PDB entry 8TO6 | electron microscopy, 2.90 A resolution | chains G and H of the 9 polymer chains in the assembly

# Chain G (and H)
Protein: DNA-directed RNA polymerase subunit alpha
Organism: Escherichia coli (strain K12)
Notes: EC 2.7.7.6; chain H of this document is another copy of the same molecule, construct and numbering; everything in this record applies to it too
Reference sequence: P0A7Z4 (RPOA_ECOLI); residues 1-329 here = UniProt positions 1-329
Chain sequence (329 residues; each row starts with the number of its first residue):
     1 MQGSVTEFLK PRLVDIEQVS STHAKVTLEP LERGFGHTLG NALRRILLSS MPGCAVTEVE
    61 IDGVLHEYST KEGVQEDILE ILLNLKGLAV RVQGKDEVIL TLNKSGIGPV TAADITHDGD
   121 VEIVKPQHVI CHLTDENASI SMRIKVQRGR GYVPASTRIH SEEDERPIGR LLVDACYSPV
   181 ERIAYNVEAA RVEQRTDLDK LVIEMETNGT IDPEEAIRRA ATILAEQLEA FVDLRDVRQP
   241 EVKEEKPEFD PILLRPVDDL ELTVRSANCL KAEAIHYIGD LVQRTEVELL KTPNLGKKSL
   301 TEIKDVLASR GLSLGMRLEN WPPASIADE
Unresolved in the structure: 1-4, 235-329 (chain H: 1-3, 159-168, 235-329)
Swiss-Prot annotation at these positions:
  - region: E162 to E165 (Required for interaction with Crp at class II promoters)
  - modified residue: R265 (ADP-ribosylarginine), K297 (N6-acetyllysine), K298 (N6-acetyllysine)
  - mutagenesis: R45 (R45C: In rpoA112; temperature-sensitive, blocks RNA polymerase assembly), E162 to E165 (5-fold decrease in CRP-class II promoter-dependent transcription), E165 (E165K: 5-fold decrease in CRP-class II promoter-dependent transcription), R191 (R191C: In rpoA101; temperature-sensitive)

# Chain G / chain H interface
Contacting residue pairs (64; chain G residue first):
  V5(G) - R150(H)
  T6(G) - R150(H)  hydrogen bond (backbone-side chain)
  E7(G) - R150(H)
  F8(G) - S50(H)
  F8(G) - R150(H)
  F8(G) - Q227(H)
  L9(G) - Q227(H)
  K10(G) - E226(H)
  P11(G) - Q227(H)
  P11(G) - A230(H)
  P11(G) - F231(H)
  R12(G) - F231(H)
  L13(G) - F231(H)
  L28(G) - F231(H)  hydrophobic
  F35(G) - I223(H)  hydrophobic
  F35(G) - Q227(H)
  H37(G) - R45(H)
  T38(G) - R45(H)
  L39(G) - L228(H)  hydrophobic
  A42(G) - T38(H)
  R45(G) - G34(H)  hydrogen bond (side chain-backbone)
  R45(G) - H37(H)
  R45(G) - T38(H)
  I46(G) - F35(H)  hydrophobic
  S50(G) - F8(H)
  P52(G) - V5(H)  hydrophobic
  G149(G) - V5(H)
  R150(G) - V5(H)  hydrogen bond (side chain-backbone)
  R150(G) - E7(H)  hydrogen bond (side chain-backbone)
  R150(G) - F8(H)
  R218(G) - F231(H)
  R218(G) - D233(H)  salt bridge
  R219(G) - T6(H)
  A221(G) - F231(H)  hydrophobic
  T222(G) - V232(H)
  T222(G) - D233(H)  hydrogen bond (side chain-backbone)
  I223(G) - F8(H)  hydrophobic
  I223(G) - F35(H)  hydrophobic
  L224(G) - L39(H)  hydrophobic
  L224(G) - L228(H)  hydrophobic
  A225(G) - L228(H)
  A225(G) - V232(H)  hydrophobic
  E226(G) - K10(H)  hydrogen bond (backbone-side chain)
  Q227(G) - F8(H)
  Q227(G) - L9(H)
  Q227(G) - K10(H)
  Q227(G) - F35(H)
  Q227(G) - L39(H)
  L228(G) - L224(H)  hydrophobic
  L228(G) - L228(H)  hydrophobic
  A230(G) - K10(H)
  A230(G) - P11(H)
  F231(G) - L28(H)  hydrophobic
  F231(G) - L39(H)  hydrophobic
  F231(G) - L43(H)  hydrophobic
  F231(G) - L201(H)  hydrophobic
  F231(G) - I203(H)  hydrophobic
  V232(G) - R218(H)
  V232(G) - A221(H)  hydrophobic
  V232(G) - T222(H)
  L234(G) - V14(H)  hydrophobic
  L234(G) - V26(H)  hydrophobic
  L234(G) - E214(H)
  L234(G) - R218(H)
Interface residues without a listed pair, chain G (39 interface residues in all): G34, R148, E229, D233
Interface residues without a listed pair, chain H (41 interface residues in all): L31, E32, A42, I46, I217, A225, E229

# Summary
The interface between chain G and chain H involves 39 residues on one side and 41 on the other, with 6
hydrogen bonds and 1 salt bridge. Polar contacts include R218(G)-D233(H), T6(G)-R150(H) and R45(G)-G34(H).
Curated annotation (UniProt) lists 6 mutagenesis sites on chain G.
Both chains are DNA-directed RNA polymerase subunit alpha (Escherichia coli (strain K12)). Entry 8TO6
(Escherichia coli RNA polymerase unwinding intermediate (I1d) at the lambda PR promoter) was determined by
electron microscopy, deposited together with 8TO1, 8TO8, 8TOE and 8TOM.
